PDB entry 2R5P | X-ray diffraction, 2.30 A resolution | chains A and B

[Chain A (and B)]
Name: Protease
Organism: Human immunodeficiency virus 1
Notes: chain B of this document is another copy of the same molecule, construct and numbering; everything in this record applies to it too
Reference sequence: Q50CM2 (Q50CM2_9HIV1); residues 1-99 here = UniProt positions 1-99
Amino-acid sequence (99 residues; row label = number of the first residue in the row):
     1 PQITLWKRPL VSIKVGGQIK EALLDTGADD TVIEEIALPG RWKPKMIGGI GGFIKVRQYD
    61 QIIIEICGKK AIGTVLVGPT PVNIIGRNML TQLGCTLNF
Construct notes: engineered mutation K7 (Gln in Q50CM2), I33 (Leu in Q50CM2), I63 (Leu in Q50CM2); conflict A37 (Asn in Q50CM2)
Residues lining bound ligands: indinavir (MK1; N-[2(R)-hydroxy-1(S)-indanyl]-5-[(2(S)-tertiary butylaminocarbonyl)-4(3-pyridylmethyl)piperazino]-4(S)-hydroxy-2(R)-phenylmethylpentanamide): R8, L23, D25, G27, A28, D29, D30, V32, I47, G48, G49, I50, F53, P81, V82, I84

[Chain A / chain B interface]
Contacting residue pairs - 99 pairs, chain A then chain B:
  P1(A) - L97(B)
  P1(A) - N98(B)
  P1(A) - F99(B)  hydrogen bond (backbone-backbone)
  Q2(A) - T96(B)
  Q2(A) - L97(B)
  Q2(A) - N98(B)  hydrogen bond
  I3(A) - T96(B)
  I3(A) - L97(B)  hydrogen bond (backbone-backbone)
  I3(A) - F99(B)  hydrophobic
  L5(A) - T26(B)
  L5(A) - R87(B)  hydrogen bond (backbone-side chain)
  L5(A) - L90(B)  hydrophobic
  L5(A) - T91(B)
  L5(A) - C95(B)
  W6(A) - R87(B)  hydrogen bond (backbone-side chain)
  W6(A) - T91(B)
  K7(A) - R87(B)
  R8(A) - D29(B)  salt bridge
  R8(A) - R87(B)
  P9(A) - T26(B)
  P9(A) - R87(B)
  L23(A) - G27(B)
  L24(A) - T26(B)  hydrogen bond (backbone-side chain)
  L24(A) - L97(B)  hydrophobic
  D25(A) - D25(B)
  D25(A) - T26(B)
  D25(A) - G27(B)  hydrogen bond (side chain-backbone)
  T26(A) - L5(B)
  T26(A) - P9(B)
  T26(A) - L24(B)  hydrogen bond (side chain-backbone)
  T26(A) - D25(B)
  T26(A) - T26(B)  hydrogen bond (backbone-side chain)
  T26(A) - L97(B)
  G27(A) - L23(B)
  G27(A) - D25(B)  hydrogen bond (backbone-side chain)
  D29(A) - R8(B)  salt bridge
  G49(A) - I50(B)
  G49(A) - P81(B)
  I50(A) - G48(B)
  I50(A) - G49(B)
  I50(A) - I50(B)
  I50(A) - I54(B)
  I50(A) - P81(B)
  I50(A) - I84(B)  hydrophobic
  G51(A) - I50(B)  hydrogen bond (backbone-backbone)
  G51(A) - G51(B)
  G51(A) - G52(B)
  G52(A) - I50(B)
  G52(A) - G51(B)
  I54(A) - I50(B)  hydrophobic
  I54(A) - G51(B)
  C67(A) - F99(B)  hydrophobic
  K69(A) - F99(B)  hydrogen bond (side chain-backbone)
  T80(A) - I50(B)
  P81(A) - G49(B)
  P81(A) - I50(B)
  I84(A) - I50(B)  hydrophobic
  R87(A) - L5(B)  hydrogen bond (side chain-backbone)
  R87(A) - W6(B)
  R87(A) - K7(B)  hydrogen bond (side chain-backbone)
  R87(A) - R8(B)
  R87(A) - P9(B)
  L90(A) - L5(B)  hydrophobic
  T91(A) - L5(B)
  T91(A) - W6(B)
  Q92(A) - W6(B)
  L93(A) - F99(B)
  G94(A) - N98(B)
  G94(A) - F99(B)
  C95(A) - L5(B)
  C95(A) - L97(B)  hydrophobic
  C95(A) - N98(B)
  C95(A) - F99(B)  hydrophobic
  T96(A) - Q2(B)
  T96(A) - I3(B)
  T96(A) - T96(B)
  T96(A) - L97(B)
  T96(A) - N98(B)  hydrogen bond (backbone-backbone)
  L97(A) - P1(B)
  L97(A) - Q2(B)
  L97(A) - I3(B)  hydrogen bond (backbone-backbone)
  L97(A) - L24(B)  hydrophobic
  L97(A) - T26(B)
  L97(A) - C95(B)  hydrophobic
  L97(A) - T96(B)
  L97(A) - L97(B)  hydrophobic
  N98(A) - P1(B)
  N98(A) - Q2(B)  hydrogen bond
  N98(A) - G94(B)
  N98(A) - C95(B)
  N98(A) - T96(B)  hydrogen bond (backbone-backbone)
  N98(A) - N98(B)  hydrogen bond
  F99(A) - P1(B)  hydrogen bond (backbone-backbone)
  F99(A) - I3(B)  hydrophobic
  F99(A) - C67(B)  hydrophobic
  F99(A) - K69(B)
  F99(A) - L93(B)
  F99(A) - G94(B)
  F99(A) - C95(B)  hydrophobic
Interface residues without a listed pair, chain A (38 interface residues in all): T4, I47, I66
Interface residues without a listed pair, chain B (38 interface residues in all): T4, I47, P79, T80

[Overview]
The chain A/chain B interface involves 38 residues from each chain; the contacts include 20 hydrogen bonds and
2 salt bridges. Polar pairs include R8(A)-D29(B), Q2(A)-N98(B) and L5(A)-R87(B). Ligands of chain A:
indinavir.
Chain A and chain B are both Protease (Human immunodeficiency virus 1); the structure, Crystal Structure
Analysis of HIV-1 Subtype C Protease Complexed with Indinavir, was determined by X-ray diffraction (same
publication as 2R5Q).
